5LMS - chains A and H of the 25 polymer chains in the assembly; structure by electron microscopy, 5.10 A resolution (low resolution: residue-level contacts below are approximate; hydrogen-bond / salt-bridge calls are withheld).

== Chain A ==
Molecule: 16S rRNA
Organism: Thermus thermophilus HB8
Sequence (1522 nucleotides; each row starts with the number of its first residue; note: 44 numbers in that range are skipped by the numbering (no residue carries them; nothing is unmodelled there); a row labelled like 189A-189L holds insertion residues (189A, then the next letters in order); numbering starts at 0):
     0 UUUGUUGGAG AGUUUGAUCC UGGCUCAGGG UGAACGCUGG CGGCGUGCCU AAGACAUGCA
    60 AGUCGUGCGG GCCG
    76 CGGGGUUUU
    88 ACUCCG
    96 UGGUCAGCGG CGGACGGGUG AGUAACGCGU GGGU
  129A G
   130 ACCUACCCGG AAGAGGGGGA CAACCCGGGG AAACUCGGGC UAAUCCCCCA UGUGGACCCG
189A-189L CCCCUUGGGGUG
   190 UGUCCAAAGG GCUUU
   216 GCCCGCUUCC GGAUGGGCCC GCGUCCCAUC AGCUAGUUGG UGGGGUAAUG GCCCACCAAG
   276 GCGACGACGG GUAGCCGGUC UGAGAGGAUG GCCGGCCACA GGGGCACUGA GACACGGGCC
   336 CCACUCCUAC GGGAGGCAGC AGUUAGGAAU CUUCCGCAAU GGGCGCAAGC CUGACGGAGC
   396 GACGCCGCUU GGAGGAAGAA GCCCUUCGGG GUGUAAACUC CUGA
   441 ACCCGGGACG AAACCCCC
   460 GA
   470 CGAGGGGA
   479 CUGACGGUAC CGGGGUAA
   498 UAGCGCCGGC CAACUCCGUG CCAGCAGCCG CGGUAAUACG GAGGGCGCGA GCGUUACCCG
   558 GAUUCACUGG GCGUAAAGGG CGUGUAGGCG GCCUGGGGCG UCCCAUGUGA AAGACCACGG
   618 CUCAACCGUG GGGGAGCGUG GGAUACGCUC AGGCUAGACG GUGGGAGAGG GUGGUGGAAU
   678 UCCCGGAGUA GCGGUGAAAU GCGCAGAUAC CGGGAGGAAC GCCGAUGGCG AAGGCAGCCA
   738 CCUGGUCCAC CCGUGACGCU GAGGCGCGAA AGCGUGGGGA GCAAACCGGA UUAGAUACCC
   798 GGGUAGUCCA CGCCCUAAAC GAUGCGCGCU AGGUCUCUGG GUCU
   848 CCUGGGGGCC GAAGCUAACG CGUUAAGCGC GCCGCCUGGG GAGUACGGCC GCAAGGCUGA
   908 AACUCAAAGG AAUUGACGGG GGCCCGCACA AGCGGUGGAG CAUGUGGUUU AAUUCGAAGC
   968 AACGCGAAGA ACCUUACCAG GCCUUGACAU GCUA
 1001A G
  1002 GGAACCCGGG UGAAAGCCUG GGGUGCCCC
1030A-1030D GCGA
  1031 GGGGAGCCCU AGCACAGGUG CUGCAUGGCC GUCGUCAGCU CGUGCCGUGA GGUGUUGGGU
  1091 UAAGUCCCGC AACGAGCGCA ACCCCCGCCG UUAGUUGCCA GCGGUUCGGC CGGGCACUCU
  1151 AACGGGACUG CCCGCG
  1168 AAAGCGGGAG GAAGGAGGGG ACGACGUCUG GUCAGCAUGG CCCUUACGGC CUGGGCGACA
  1228 CACGUGCUAC AAUGCCCACU ACAAAGCGAU GCCACCCGGC AACGGGGAGC UAAUCGCAAA
  1288 AAGGUGGGCC CAGUUCGGAU UGGGGUCUGC AACCCGACCC CAUGAAGCCG GAAUCGCUAG
  1348 UAAUCGCGGA UCAGCC
 1363A A
  1364 UGCCGCGGUG AAUACGUUCC CGGGCCUUGU ACACACCGCC CGUCACGCCA UGGGAGCGGG
  1424 CUCUACCCGA AGUCGCCGG
1442A-1442B GA
  1443 GCCUA
  1452 C
  1456 GGGCAGGCGC CGAGGGUAGG GCCCGUGACU GGGGCGAAGU CGUAACAAGG UAGCUGUACC
  1516 GGAAGGUGCG GCUGGAUCAC CUCCUUUCU
Not modelled in the structure: 0-4, 1533, 1543-1544

== Chain H ==
Name: 30S ribosomal protein S8
Organism: Thermus thermophilus (strain HB8 / ATCC 27634 / DSM 579)
UniProt: Q5SHQ2 (RS8_THET8); residue numbers follow UniProt; this construct covers 1-138
Chain sequence (138 residues; numbered 1 to 138; the number before each row is that of its first residue):
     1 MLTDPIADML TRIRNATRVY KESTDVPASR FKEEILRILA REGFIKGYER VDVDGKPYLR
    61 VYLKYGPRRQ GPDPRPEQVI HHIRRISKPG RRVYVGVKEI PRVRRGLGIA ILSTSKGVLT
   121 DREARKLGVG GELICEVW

== Interface between chain A and chain H ==
Pairs across the interface (70; chain A residue first):
  U5(A) - Arg102(H)
  U5(A) - Arg105(H)
  C564(A) - Arg91(H)
  C586(A) - Pro89(H)
  G587(A) - Met1(H)
  G587(A) - Thr3(H)
  G587(A) - Pro89(H)
  G587(A) - Arg92(H)
  C589(A) - Pro5(H)
  C589(A) - Ala28(H)
  C589(A) - Ser29(H)
  C590(A) - Ser29(H)
  C590(A) - Arg30(H)
  U591(A) - Arg30(H)
  G597(A) - Tyr94(H)
  U598(A) - Tyr94(H)
  C599(A) - Tyr94(H)
  C599(A) - Val95(H)
  C599(A) - Gly96(H)
  C599(A) - Val129(H)
  C599(A) - Gly130(H)
  C599(A) - Gly131(H)
  C600(A) - Gly96(H)
  C600(A) - Val97(H)
  C600(A) - Gly130(H)
  A640(A) - Ser115(H)
  U641(A) - Ser115(H)
  A642(A) - Phe31(H)
  A642(A) - Ser113(H)
  A642(A) - Thr114(H)
  A642(A) - Ser115(H)
  A642(A) - Gly117(H)
  A642(A) - Val118(H)
  C643(A) - Phe31(H)
  C643(A) - Arg92(H)
  C643(A) - Glu132(H)
  G644(A) - Arg92(H)
  U652(A) - Lys56(H)
  A653(A) - Lys56(H)
  A653(A) - Pro57(H)
  G654(A) - Met1(H)
  G755(A) - Met1(H)
  G823(A) - Met1(H)
  C824(A) - Met1(H)
  C824(A) - Leu2(H)
  G825(A) - Leu2(H)
  G825(A) - Asp8(H)
  G825(A) - Thr11(H)
  G825(A) - Arg12(H)
  C826(A) - Arg12(H)
  C826(A) - Asn15(H)
  U827(A) - Asn15(H)
  U827(A) - Val19(H)
  A828(A) - Val19(H)
  A860(A) - Arg18(H)
  A860(A) - Arg75(H)
  G861(A) - Arg75(H)
  G874(A) - Asn15(H)
  C875(A) - Thr11(H)
  C875(A) - Arg14(H)
  C875(A) - Asn15(H)
  G876(A) - Thr11(H)
  G876(A) - Arg14(H)
  C877(A) - Thr3(H)
  C877(A) - Lys88(H)
  C877(A) - Pro89(H)
  G878(A) - Thr3(H)
  G878(A) - Lys88(H)
  G878(A) - Pro89(H)
  C879(A) - Pro89(H)
Also at the interface, not in a pair above, chain A (38 interface residues in all): U565, G588, G631, C756
Also at the interface, not in a pair above, chain H (43 interface residues in all): Asp4, Ala7, Gly90, Lys98, Lys116, Gly128

== In short ==
Chain A and chain H form an interface of 38 and 43 residues respectively.
Here chain A is 16S rRNA (Thermus thermophilus HB8) and chain H is 30S ribosomal protein S8 (Thermus
thermophilus (strain HB8 / ATCC 27634 / DSM 579)). Entry 5LMS (Structure of bacterial 30S-IF1-IF3-mRNA-tRNA
translation pre-initiation complex(state-2C)) was determined by electron microscopy together with 5LMN, 5LMO,
5LMP, 5LMQ, 5LMR, 5LMT, 5LMU and 5LMV from the same study.
